6UU8 - chains AAA and CCC of the 9 polymer chains in the assembly; structure by X-ray diffraction, 4.40 A resolution (low resolution: residue-level contacts below are approximate; hydrogen-bond / salt-bridge calls are withheld).

# Chain AAA
Name: DNA-directed RNA polymerase subunit alpha
Source organism: Escherichia coli
Notes: EC 2.7.7.6
Reference sequence: P0A7Z4 (RPOA_ECOLI); residue numbers follow UniProt; this construct covers 1-235
Chain sequence (242 residues; row label = number of the first residue in the row; numbers below 1 keep their minus sign (Ala-6 is residue -6)):
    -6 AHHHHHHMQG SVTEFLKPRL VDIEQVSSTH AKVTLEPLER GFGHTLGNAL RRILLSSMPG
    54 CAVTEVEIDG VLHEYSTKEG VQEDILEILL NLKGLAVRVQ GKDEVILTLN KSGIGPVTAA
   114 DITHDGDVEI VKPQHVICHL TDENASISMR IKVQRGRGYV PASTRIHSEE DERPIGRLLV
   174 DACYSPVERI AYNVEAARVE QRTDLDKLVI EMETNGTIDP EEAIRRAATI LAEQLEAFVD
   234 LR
Disordered / not traced: -6 to 5
Sequence notes: expression tag (-6 to 0)
Curated features (UniProtKB/Swiss-Prot):
  - region: Glu162 to Glu165 (Required for interaction with Crp at class II promoters)
  - mutagenesis: Arg45 (R45C: In rpoA112; temperature-sensitive, blocks RNA polymerase assembly), Glu162 to Glu165 (5-fold decrease in CRP-class II promoter-dependent transcription), Glu165 (E165K: 5-fold decrease in CRP-class II promoter-dependent transcription), Arg191 (R191C: In rpoA101; temperature-sensitive)

# Chain CCC
Name: DNA-directed RNA polymerase subunit beta
Source organism: Escherichia coli
Notes: EC 2.7.7.6
Reference sequence: P0A8V4 (RPOB_ECO57); residue numbers follow UniProt; this construct covers 1-1342
Chain sequence (1342 residues; each row starts with the number of its first residue):
     1 MVYSYTEKKR IRKDFGKRPQ VLDVPYLLSI QLDSFQKFIE QDPEGQYGLE AAFRSVFPIQ
    61 SYSGNSELQY VSYRLGEPVF DVQECQIRGV TYSAPLRVKL RLVIYEREAP EGTVKDIKEQ
   121 EVYMGEIPLM TDNGTFVING TERVIVSQLH RSPGVFFDSD KGKTHSSGKV LYNARIIPYR
   181 GSWLDFEFDP KDNLFVRIDR RRKLPATIIL RALNYTTEQI LDLFFEKVIF EIRDNKLQME
   241 LVPERLRGET ASFDIEANGK VYVEKGRRIT ARHIRQLEKD DVKLIEVPVE YIAGKVVAKD
   301 YIDESTGELI CAANMELSLD LLAKLSQSGH KRIETLFTND LDHGPYISET LRVDPTNDRL
   361 SALVEIYRMM RPGEPPTREA AESLFENLFF SEDRYDLSAV GRMKFNRSLL REEIEGSGIL
   421 SKDDIIDVMK KLIDIRNGKG EVDDIDHLGN RRIRSVGEMA ENQFRVGLVR VERAVKERLS
   481 LGDLDTLMPQ DMINAKPISA AVKEFFGSSQ LSQFMDQNNP LSEITHKRRI SALGPGGLTR
   541 ERAGFEVRDV HPTHYGRVCP IETPEGPNIG LINSLSVYAQ TNEYGFLETP YRKVTDGVVT
   601 DEIHYLSAIE EGNYVIAQAN SNLDEEGHFV EDLVTCRSKG ESSLFSRDQV DYMDVSTQQV
   661 VSVGASLIPF LEHDDANRAL MGANMQRQAV PTLRADKPLV GTGMERAVAV DSGVTAVAKR
   721 GGVVQYVDAS RIVIKVNEDE MYPGEAGIDI YNLTKYTRSN QNTCINQMPC VSLGEPVERG
   781 DVLADGPSTD LGELALGQNM RVAFMPWNGY NFEDSILVSE RVVQEDRFTT IHIQELACVS
   841 RDTKLGPEEI TADIPNVGEA ALSKLDESGI VYIGAEVTGG DILVGKVTPK GETQLTPEEK
   901 LLRAIFGEKA SDVKDSSLRV PNGVSGTVID VQVFTRDGVE KDKRALEIEE MQLKQAKKDL
   961 SEELQILEAG LFSRIRAVLV AGGVEAEKLD KLPRDRWLEL GLTDEEKQNQ LEQLAEQYDE
  1021 LKHEFEKKLE AKRRKITQGD DLAPGVLKIV KVYLAVKRRI QPGDKMAGRH GNKGVISKIN
  1081 PIEDMPYDEN GTPVDIVLNP LGVPSRMNIG QILETHLGMA AKGIGDKINA MLKQQQEVAK
  1141 LREFIQRAYD LGADVRQKVD LSTFSDEEVM RLAENLRKGM PIATPVFDGA KEAEIKELLK
  1201 LGDLPTSGQI RLYDGRTGEQ FERPVTVGYM YMLKLNHLVD DKMHARSTGS YSLVTQQPLG
  1261 GKAQFGGQRF GEMEVWALEA YGAAYTLQEM LTVKSDDVNG RTKMYKNIVD GNHQMEPGMP
  1321 ESFNVLLKEI RSLGINIELE DE
Disordered / not traced: 1
Curated features (UniProtKB/Swiss-Prot):
  - modified residue (N6-acetyllysine): Lys1022, Lys1200

# Interface between chain AAA and chain CCC
Pairs across the interface (56):
  Asn41(AAA) with Gly1215(CCC); Arg1216(CCC); Thr1217(CCC); Gly1218(CCC)
  Arg44(AAA) with Glu1083(CCC); Tyr1087(CCC); Gly1215(CCC)
  Arg45(AAA) with Glu1083(CCC); Asp1084(CCC); Gly1215(CCC); Arg1216(CCC)
  Leu48(AAA) with Glu1083(CCC)
  Ser49(AAA) with Glu1083(CCC)
  His66(AAA) with Ile873(CCC); Gly874(CCC); Ile929(CCC)
  Glu67(AAA) with Lys1057(CCC)
  Tyr68(AAA) with Tyr756(CCC); Ile831(CCC); Ile929(CCC); Ala1055(CCC)
  Thr70(AAA) with Ala729(CCC)
  Glu72(AAA) with Lys958(CCC)
  Gly73(AAA) with Tyr726(CCC); Asp728(CCC)
  Val74(AAA) with Asp728(CCC); Ala729(CCC)
  Gln75(AAA) with Val727(CCC); Ala729(CCC)
  Glu76(AAA) with Ala729(CCC)
  Asp77(AAA) with Ala729(CCC); Lys755(CCC); Tyr756(CCC); Asn766(CCC)
  Leu79(AAA) with Tyr756(CCC); Lys1057(CCC)
  Leu83(AAA) with Arg694(CCC)
  Lys86(AAA) with Asp826(CCC)
  Thr134(AAA) with Tyr726(CCC); Val727(CCC)
  Tyr152(AAA) with Gln824(CCC); Arg1059(CCC)
  Pro154(AAA) with Arg1059(CCC)
  Ile159(AAA) with Glu876(CCC)
  Glu163(AAA) with Glu876(CCC)
  Arg166(AAA) with Ser863(CCC)
  Asp174(AAA) with Asp826(CCC); Arg1059(CCC)
  Glu181(AAA) with Arg821(CCC)
  Arg182(AAA) with Asn1090(CCC); Thr1092(CCC)
  Ile183(AAA) with Gly1091(CCC)
  Ala184(AAA) with Asn1090(CCC); Gly1091(CCC)
  Tyr185(AAA) with Tyr1087(CCC); Gly1218(CCC)
Other interface residues (no listed pair), chain AAA (36 interface residues in all): His37, Leu65, Lys71, Glu80, Asp135, Ile168
Other interface residues (no listed pair), chain CCC (46 interface residues in all): Leu693, Ser730, Met768, Pro769, Ser772, Leu773, Val823, Tyr872, Thr927, Val928, Glu962, Val1056, Ile1082, Met1085, Asp1214

# Overview
Chain AAA and chain CCC form an interface of 36 and 46 residues respectively. Curated annotation (UniProt)
lists 6 mutagenesis sites on chain AAA.
Here chain AAA is DNA-directed RNA polymerase subunit alpha and chain CCC is DNA-directed RNA polymerase
subunit beta, both from Escherichia coli. Entry 6UU8 (E. coli mutant sigma-S transcription initiation complex
with a 7-nt RNA ("Fresh" mutant crystal soaked with ...) was determined by X-ray diffraction (same publication
as 6UTV, 6UTW, 6UTX, 6UTY, 6UTZ, 6UU0 and 11 further entries).
